PDB entry 1NK2 | solution NMR | chains A and P of the 3 polymer chains in the assembly

Chain A:
Molecule: 16-nt DNA strand
Sequence (16 nucleotides; row label = number of the first residue in the row):
     1 TGTGTCAAGTGGCTGT

Chain P:
Name: Homeobox protein vnd
Organism: Drosophila melanogaster
Notes: fragment: homeodomain
UniProtKB: P22808 (VND_DROME); residues 101-177 here correspond to UniProt positions 61-137 (UniProt number = residue number - 40)
Sequence (77 residues; numbered 101 to 177; the number before each row is that of its first residue):
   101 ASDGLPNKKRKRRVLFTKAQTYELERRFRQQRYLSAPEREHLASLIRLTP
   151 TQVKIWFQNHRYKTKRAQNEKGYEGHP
Sequence notes: conflict Ala101 (Gly61 in P22808)

Chain A / chain P interface:
Pairs across the interface - 17 pairs, chain A then chain P:
  DG4(A) - Arg113(P)  base contact
  DT5(A) - Arg113(P)  base contact
  DC6(A) - Arg113(P)  base contact
  DC6(A) - Lys163(P)  phosphate contact
  DA7(A) - Lys111(P)  base contact
  DA7(A) - Val114(P)  phosphate contact
  DA7(A) - Ile155(P)  sugar contact
  DA7(A) - Trp156(P)  phosphate contact
  DA7(A) - Asn159(P)  base contact
  DA8(A) - Lys111(P)  base contact
  DA8(A) - Val114(P)  phosphate contact
  DA8(A) - Phe116(P)  phosphate contact
  DA8(A) - Gln152(P)  phosphate contact
  DA8(A) - Ile155(P)  phosphate contact
  DA8(A) - Asn159(P)  base contact
  DG9(A) - Lys109(P)  phosphate contact
  DG9(A) - Lys111(P)  sugar contact
Other interface residues (no listed pair), chain P (12 interface residues in all): Leu115, Thr151

Summary:
6 residues of chain A and 12 residues of chain P are in contact.
Chain A is a 16-nt DNA strand and chain P is Homeobox protein vnd (Drosophila melanogaster); the structure,
Vnd/nk-2 homeodomain/DNA complex, NMR, 20 structures, was determined by solution NMR (same publication as
1NK3).
